9CJ7 - chains A and H of the 8 polymer chains in the assembly; structure by electron microscopy, 3.00 A resolution.

== Chain A ==
Protein: Glycoprotein G1
Organism: Lassa virus Josiah
UniProt: P08669 (GLYC_LASSJ); residue numbers follow UniProt; this construct covers 1-259
Amino-acid sequence (259 residues; numbered 1 to 259; the number before each row is that of its first residue):
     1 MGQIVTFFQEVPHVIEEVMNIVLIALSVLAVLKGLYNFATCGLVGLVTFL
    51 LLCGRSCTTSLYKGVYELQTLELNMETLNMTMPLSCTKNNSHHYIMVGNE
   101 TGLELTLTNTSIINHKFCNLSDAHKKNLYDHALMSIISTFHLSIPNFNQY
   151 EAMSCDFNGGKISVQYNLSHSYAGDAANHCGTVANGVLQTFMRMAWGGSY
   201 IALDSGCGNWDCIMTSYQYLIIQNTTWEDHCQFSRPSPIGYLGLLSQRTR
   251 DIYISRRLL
Disordered / not traced: 1-59, 172-178
Sequence notes: conflict Cys207 (Arg in P08669)
Disulfides: Cys86-Cys231, Cys118-Cys155, Cys180-Cys212
Glycans and other covalent adducts: glycan linked to Asn79, Asn119; N-acetylglucosamine (NAG) linked to Asn89, Asn99, Asn109, Asn167, Asn224
Curated features (UniProtKB/Swiss-Prot):
  - binding site (Zn(2+)): Cys57
  - site: Lys33 (Important for GP-C-mediated membrane fusion), Thr58, Thr59 (Cleavage), Leu259 (Cleavage)
  - lipidation: Gly2 (N-myristoyl glycine)
  - glycosylation (N-linked (GlcNAc...) asparagine): Asn79, Asn89, Asn99, Asn109, Asn119, Asn167, Asn224
  - mutagenesis: Gly54 (G54A: No effect on SSP cleavage), Ser56 (S56A: Complete loss of SSP cleavage), Thr58 (T58A: Complete loss of SSP cleavage), Ser60 (S60A: No effect on SSP cleavage)
Reported in the primary citation:
  - post-translational modification sites: Asn119
  - conformationally variable residues (loop rearrangement): Asp204 to Met214

== Chain H ==
Protein: Fv region of 8.9F heavy chain
Organism: Homo sapiens
Amino-acid sequence (293 residues; numbered -20 to 247 plus 25 insertion-coded residues; the number before each row is that of its first residue; a row labelled like 82A-82C holds insertion residues (82A, then the next letters in order); numbers below 1 keep their minus sign (Met-20 is residue -20)):
   -20 METDTLLLWVLLLWVPGSTGDQGTLRESGPGLVRPSETLSLTCGVSGYSI
    30 SSGYYW
   35A G
    36 WIRQPPGKGLEWIGNIYRSGSTYYNPSLKSRVTVSIDTSKNQFSLKL
82A-82C NSV
    83 TAADTAVYYCARSGIKVA
100A-100U DDYYYEMDVWGQGTDDYSYAM
   101 DVWGQGTTVTVSSASTKGPSVFPLAPSSKSTSGGTAALGCLVKDYFPEPV
   151 TVSWNSGALTSGVHTFPAVLQSSGLYSLSSVVTVPSSSLGTQTYICNVNH
   201 KPSNTKVDKRVEPKSCGSGWSHPQFEKGGGSGGGSGGSAWSHPQFEK
Disordered / not traced: -20 to 0, 114-247
Modified / non-standard residues: Tyr100C (O-sulfo-L-tyrosine; TYS); Tyr100D (O-sulfo-L-tyrosine; TYS); Tyr100E (O-sulfo-L-tyrosine; TYS)
Disulfides: Cys22-Cys92
Reported in the primary citation:
  - post-translational modification sites: Tyr100C

== How chain A and chain H interact ==
Residue-residue contacts (9; chain A residue first):
  Phe117(A) - Tyr100E(H)
  Asn119(A) - Tyr100E(H)
  Ser121(A) - Tyr100D(H)
  Ser121(A) - Tyr100E(H)
  Lys125(A) - Asp100A(H)  salt bridge
  Tyr150(A) - Asp100H(H)
  Tyr150(A) - Val100I(H)  hydrophobic
  Arg256(A) - Met100G(H)
  Arg256(A) - Gln100L(H)  hydrogen bond
Interface features reported in the paper:
  - epitope / paratope residues, chain A: Asn119(A)

== In short ==
The interface between chain A and chain H involves 6 residues on one side and 7 on the other; the contacts
include 1 hydrogen bond and 1 salt bridge. Polar pairs include Lys125(A)-Asp100A(H) and Arg256(A)-Gln100L(H).
From the paper: the epitope/paratope residue Asn119(A); modification sites Asn119(A) and Tyr100C(H).
Chain A is Glycoprotein G1 (Lassa virus Josiah) and chain H is Fv region of 8.9F heavy chain (Homo sapiens);
the structure, Lineage IV Lassa virus glycoprotein (Josiah) in complex with monoclonal antibody 8.9F, was
determined by electron microscopy, deposited together with 8TYC, 8TYE, 8VCV, 8VE8, 9CJ8, 9CK7 and 9CK8.
